PDB entry 3ROH | X-ray diffraction, 3.20 A resolution | chain A

== Chain A ==
Protein: Leucotoxin LukEv
Organism: Staphylococcus aureus subsp. aureus NCTC 8325
UniProtKB: Q2FXB0 (LUKEV_STAA8); residues 6-311 here correspond to UniProt positions 1-306 (UniProt number = residue number - 5)
Amino-acid sequence (329 residues; each row starts with the number of its first residue; numbers below 1 keep their minus sign (Met-17 is residue -17)):
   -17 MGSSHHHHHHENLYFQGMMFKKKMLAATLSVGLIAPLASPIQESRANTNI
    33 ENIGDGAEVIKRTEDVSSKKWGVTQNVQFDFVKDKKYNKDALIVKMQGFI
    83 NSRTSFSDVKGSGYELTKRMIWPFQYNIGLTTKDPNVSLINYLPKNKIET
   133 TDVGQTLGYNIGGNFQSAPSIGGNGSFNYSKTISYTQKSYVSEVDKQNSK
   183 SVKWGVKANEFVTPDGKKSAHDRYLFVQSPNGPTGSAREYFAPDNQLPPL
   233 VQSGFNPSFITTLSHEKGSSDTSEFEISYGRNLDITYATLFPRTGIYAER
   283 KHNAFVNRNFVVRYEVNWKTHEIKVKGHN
Unresolved in the structure: -17 to 29
Sequence notes: expression tag (-17 to 5)
From the paper describing this entry:
  - specificity-determining residues: Gln210 to Ala219 (citing earlier work)
  - specificity-determining residues: Gln210, Gly214, Pro215, Thr216, Ser218
  - specificity-determining residues: Ser211, Pro212, Asn213, Gly217 (proposed by the authors, not directly observed)
  - self-association interface (contacts with another copy of this molecule): Asp226 (proposed by the authors, not directly observed)
  - contacts within the chain: Asp66-Tyr141 (hydrogen bond)

== Summary ==
The paper reports specificity determinants Gln210, Gly214 and Pro215 among others; a self-association
interface involving Asp226.
Chain A is Leucotoxin LukEv (Staphylococcus aureus subsp. aureus NCTC 8325); the structure, Crystal Structure
of Leukotoxin (LukE) from Staphylococcus aureus subsp. aureus COL, was determined by X-ray diffraction
together with 4Q7G from the same study.
